Entry 2UXC (X-ray diffraction, 2.90 A resolution); this record covers chains A and I of the 23 polymer chains in the assembly.

[Chain A]
Molecule: 16S ribosomal RNA
Organism: Thermus thermophilus
Sequence (1522 nucleotides; each row starts with the number of its first residue; note: 42 numbers in that range are skipped by the numbering (no residue carries them; nothing is unmodelled there); a row labelled like 190A-190L holds insertion residues (190A, then the next letters in order); numbering starts at 0):
     0 UUUGUUGGAG AGUUUGAUCC UGGCUCAGGG UGAACGCUGG CGGCGUGCCU AAGACAUGCA
    60 AGUCGUGCGG G
    73 CCGCGGGGUU UU
    88 ACUCCG
    95 UGGUC
   101 AGCGGCGGAC GGGUGAGUAA CGCGUGGGU
  129A G
   130 ACCUACCCGG AAGAGGGGGA CAACCCGGGG AAACUCGGGC UAAUCCCCCA UGUGGACCCG
   190 C
190A-190L CCCUUGGGGUGU
   191 GUCCAAAGGG CUUU
   216 GCCCGCUUCC GGAUGGGCCC GCGUCCCAUC AGCUAGUUGG UGGGGUAAUG GCCCACCAAG
   276 GCGACGACGG GUAGCCGGUC UGAGAGGAUG GCCGGCCACA GGGGCACUGA GACACGGGCC
   336 CCACUCCUAC GGGAGGCAGC AGUUAGGAAU CUUCCGCAAU GGGCGCAAGC CUGACGGAGC
   396 GACGCCGCUU GGAGGAAGAA GCCCUUCGGG GUGUAAACUC CUGAA
   442 CCCGGGACGA AACCCCCGAC GA
   474 GGGGACUGAC GGUACCGGG
   494 GUAAUAGCGC CGGCCAACUC CGUGCCAGCA GCCGCGGUAA UACGGAGGGC GCGAGCGUUA
   554 CCCGGAUUCA CUGGGCGUAA AGGGCGUGUA GGCGGCCUGG GGCGUCCCAU GUGAAAGACC
   614 ACGGCUCAAC CGUGGGGGAG CGUGGGAUAC GCUCAGGCUA GACGGUGGGA GAGGGUGGUG
   674 GAAUUCCCGG AGUAGCGGUG AAAUGCGCAG AUACCGGGAG GAACGCCGAU GGCGAAGGCA
   734 GCCACCUGGU CCACCCGUGA CGCUGAGGCG CGAAAGCGUG GGGAGCAAAC CGGAUUAGAU
   794 ACCCGGGUAG UCCACGCCCU AAACGAUGCG CGCUAGGUCU CUGGGUCU
   848 CCUGGGGGCC GAAGCUAACG CGUUAAGCGC GCCGCCUGGG GAGUACGGCC GCAAGGCUGA
   908 AACUCAAAGG AAUUGACGGG GGCCCGCACA AGCGGUGGAG CAUGUGGUUU AAUUCGAAGC
   968 AACGCGAAGA ACCUUACCAG GCCUUGACAU GCUAGG
 1003A G
  1004 AACCCGGGUG AAAGCCUGGG GUGCCCC
1030A-1030D GCGA
  1031 GGGGAGCCCU AGCACAGGUG CUGCAUGGCC GUCGUCAGCU CGUGCCGUGA GGUGUUGGGU
  1091 UAAGUCCCGC AACGAGCGCA ACCCCCGCCG UUAGUUGCCA GCGGUUCGGC CGGGCACUCU
  1151 AACGGGACUG CCCGCGAAA
  1171 GCGGGAGGAA GGAGGGGACG ACGUCUGGUC AGCAUGGCCC UUACGGCCUG GGCGACACAC
  1231 GUGCUACAAU GCCCACUACA AAGCGAUGCC ACCCGGCAAC GGGGAGCUAA UCGCAAAAAG
  1291 GUGGGCCCAG UUCGGAUUGG GGUCUGCAAC CCGACCCCAU GAAGCCGGAA UCGCUAGUAA
  1351 UCGCGGAUCA G
 1361A C
  1362 CAUGCCGCGG UGAAUACGUU CCCGGGCCUU GUACACACCG CCCGUCACGC CAUGGGAGCG
  1422 GGCUCUACCC GAAGUCGCCG GG
  1446 AGCCUACGGG
  1459 CAGGCGCCGA GGGUAGGGCC CGUGACUGGG GCGAAGUCGU AACAAGGUAG CUGUACCGGA
  1519 AGGUGCGGCU GGAUCACCUC CUUUCU
Unresolved in the structure: 0-4, 1535-1538
Metal / ion sites: Mg2+ site 1: U12, C526, A914; Mg2+ site 2: G15, U920; Mg2+ site 3: G21, G22; Mg2+ site 4 near G21 (its only coordinating residue here); Mg2+ site 5: C48, G115; Mg2+ site 6 near A51 (its only coordinating residue here); Mg2+ site 7 near A53 (its only coordinating residue here); Mg2+ site 8: C58, U387; Mg2+ site 9: G61, U62, G105; Mg2+ site 10: G69, G70, U98; Mg2+ site 11: G107, G326; Mg2+ site 12: A109, G331; 107 more Mg2+ sites not listed; 21 more K+ sites not listed
Ligand contacts: paromomycin (PAR): G1405, U1406, C1407, A1408, C1409, G1489, C1490, G1491, A1492, A1493, G1494, U1495, C1496

[Chain I]
Molecule: Ribosomal protein S9
Organism: Thermus thermophilus
UniProtKB: P80374 (RS9_THET8); residue numbers follow UniProt; this construct covers 1-128
Sequence (128 residues; each row starts with the number of its first residue):
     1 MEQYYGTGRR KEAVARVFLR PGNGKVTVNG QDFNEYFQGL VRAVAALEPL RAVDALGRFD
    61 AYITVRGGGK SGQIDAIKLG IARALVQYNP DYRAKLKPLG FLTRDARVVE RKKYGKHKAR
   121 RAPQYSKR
Unresolved in the structure: 1
Sequence notes: conflict Arg58 (His in P80374)

[How chain A and chain I interact]
Contacting residue pairs (121; chain A residue first):
  G942(A) - Gln124(I)  hydrogen bond to the base
  U943(A) - Gln124(I)  hydrogen bond to the sugar
  G966(A) - Arg128(I)  base contact
  C967(A) - Arg128(I)  hydrogen bond to the phosphate
  A968(A) - Arg128(I)  salt bridge to the phosphate
  C970(A) - Ser126(I)  base contact
  C1116(A) - Val108(I)  sugar contact
  G1117(A) - Arg104(I)  hydrogen bond to the phosphate
  G1117(A) - Ala106(I)  sugar contact
  C1118(A) - Arg9(I)  salt bridge to the phosphate
  C1118(A) - Arg83(I)  hydrogen bond to the phosphate
  C1118(A) - Arg104(I)  salt bridge to the phosphate
  C1119(A) - Arg9(I)  salt bridge to the phosphate
  C1119(A) - Arg83(I)  salt bridge to the phosphate
  G1127(A) - Arg16(I)  hydrogen bond to the sugar
  C1128(A) - Arg16(I)  sugar contact
  C1128(A) - Arg66(I)  salt bridge to the phosphate
  C1129(A) - Tyr62(I)  hydrogen bond to the phosphate
  A1130(A) - Gln3(I)  hydrogen bond to the sugar
  A1130(A) - Arg20(I)  salt bridge to the phosphate
  A1130(A) - Tyr62(I)  sugar contact
  G1131(A) - Glu2(I)  phosphate contact
  G1131(A) - Gln3(I)  phosphate contact
  G1131(A) - Arg20(I)  salt bridge to the phosphate
  C1147(A) - Tyr5(I)  hydrogen bond to the sugar
  C1147(A) - Thr7(I)  phosphate contact
  C1147(A) - Arg16(I)  hydrogen bond to the base
  U1148(A) - Tyr5(I)  sugar contact
  U1148(A) - Thr7(I)  hydrogen bond to the phosphate
  U1148(A) - Arg9(I)  phosphate contact
  U1148(A) - Val14(I)  phosphate contact
  U1148(A) - Arg16(I)  sugar contact
  C1149(A) - Arg9(I)  salt bridge to the phosphate
  C1149(A) - Val14(I)  phosphate contact
  G1178(A) - Arg93(I)  salt bridge to the phosphate
  G1178(A) - Lys97(I)  base contact
  A1179(A) - Leu102(I)  sugar contact
  A1179(A) - Thr103(I)  hydrogen bond to the phosphate
  A1179(A) - Arg104(I)  hydrogen bond to the sugar
  A1180(A) - Lys97(I)  salt bridge to the phosphate
  A1180(A) - Thr103(I)  hydrogen bond to the phosphate
  G1186(A) - Glu110(I)  sugar contact
  G1186(A) - Lys113(I)  hydrogen bond to the phosphate
  G1187(A) - Arg111(I)  hydrogen bond to the sugar
  G1187(A) - Lys113(I)  salt bridge to the phosphate
  A1188(A) - Tyr114(I)  phosphate contact
  C1230(A) - Lys127(I)  hydrogen bond to the phosphate
  G1231(A) - Ser126(I)  phosphate contact
  G1231(A) - Lys127(I)  salt bridge to the phosphate
  U1232(A) - Gln124(I)  hydrogen bond to the phosphate
  U1232(A) - Tyr125(I)  phosphate contact
  U1232(A) - Ser126(I)  hydrogen bond to the phosphate
  G1233(A) - His117(I)  salt bridge to the phosphate
  G1233(A) - Pro123(I)  phosphate contact
  G1233(A) - Gln124(I)  hydrogen bond to the phosphate
  A1248(A) - Tyr36(I)  sugar contact
  A1248(A) - Lys70(I)  hydrogen bond to the sugar
  C1249(A) - Tyr36(I)  hydrogen bond to the sugar
  C1249(A) - Gly68(I)  sugar contact
  C1249(A) - Gly69(I)  sugar contact
  C1249(A) - Lys70(I)  hydrogen bond to the sugar
  C1249(A) - Gln73(I)  hydrogen bond to the sugar
  A1250(A) - Glu12(I)  sugar contact
  A1250(A) - Arg66(I)  phosphate contact
  A1250(A) - Gly67(I)  hydrogen bond to the phosphate
  A1250(A) - Gly68(I)  hydrogen bond to the phosphate
  A1251(A) - Glu12(I)  sugar contact
  A1251(A) - Gly67(I)  phosphate contact
  G1290(A) - Leu40(I)  sugar contact
  G1291(A) - Gln38(I)  hydrogen bond to the sugar
  G1291(A) - Gly39(I)  sugar contact
  G1291(A) - Leu40(I)  sugar contact
  U1292(A) - Gln38(I)  sugar contact
  C1342(A) - Gln124(I)  sugar contact
  C1342(A) - Tyr125(I)  phosphate contact
  G1343(A) - Arg121(I)  hydrogen bond to the sugar
  G1343(A) - Ala122(I)  hydrogen bond to the sugar
  G1343(A) - Tyr125(I)  hydrogen bond to the phosphate
  C1344(A) - Arg120(I)  sugar contact
  C1344(A) - Ala122(I)  phosphate contact
  U1345(A) - Arg120(I)  salt bridge to the phosphate
  A1346(A) - Arg120(I)  salt bridge to the phosphate
  G1347(A) - Arg10(I)  hydrogen bond to the base
  G1347(A) - Arg107(I)  hydrogen bond to the base
  G1347(A) - Val108(I)  sugar contact
  G1347(A) - Val109(I)  phosphate contact
  G1347(A) - Glu110(I)  hydrogen bond to the phosphate
  U1348(A) - Val109(I)  phosphate contact
  U1348(A) - Glu110(I)  hydrogen bond to the phosphate
  U1348(A) - Arg120(I)  sugar contact
  A1349(A) - Lys118(I)  salt bridge to the phosphate
  A1349(A) - Arg120(I)  phosphate contact
  A1349(A) - Arg121(I)  hydrogen bond to the phosphate
  A1350(A) - Lys118(I)  salt bridge to the phosphate
  A1350(A) - Arg121(I)  salt bridge to the phosphate
  U1351(A) - Lys118(I)  base contact
  C1366(A) - His117(I)  salt bridge to the phosphate
  C1367(A) - Lys112(I)  salt bridge to the phosphate
  C1367(A) - Tyr114(I)  phosphate contact
  C1367(A) - Gly115(I)  hydrogen bond to the phosphate
  C1367(A) - Lys116(I)  phosphate contact
  G1368(A) - Arg111(I)  salt bridge to the phosphate
  G1368(A) - Lys112(I)  salt bridge to the phosphate
  G1368(A) - Lys113(I)  phosphate contact
  G1368(A) - Tyr114(I)  hydrogen bond to the phosphate
  C1369(A) - Arg111(I)  phosphate contact
  C1369(A) - Lys112(I)  hydrogen bond to the phosphate
  G1370(A) - Glu12(I)  phosphate contact
  G1370(A) - Val109(I)  phosphate contact
  G1371(A) - Lys11(I)  phosphate contact
  G1371(A) - Gly68(I)  sugar contact
  G1371(A) - Gly69(I)  phosphate contact
  G1371(A) - Val109(I)  phosphate contact
  U1372(A) - Lys11(I)  salt bridge to the phosphate
  U1372(A) - Gly69(I)  phosphate contact
  U1372(A) - Lys70(I)  phosphate contact
  U1372(A) - Ser71(I)  hydrogen bond to the phosphate
  U1372(A) - Gly72(I)  hydrogen bond to the phosphate
  G1373(A) - Lys11(I)  hydrogen bond to the base
  G1373(A) - Arg42(I)  salt bridge to the phosphate
  G1373(A) - Ser71(I)  hydrogen bond to the phosphate
Interface residues without a listed pair, chain A (56 interface residues in all): G941, G1177, C1189
Interface residues without a listed pair, chain I (54 interface residues in all): Phe18

[Summary]
The interface between chain A and chain I involves 56 residues on one side and 54 on the other; the contacts
include 42 hydrogen bonds and 25 salt bridges. Among the polar pairs are G942(A)-Gln124(I), C1147(A)-Arg16(I)
and G1347(A)-Arg10(I). Bound to chain A: paromomycin.
Chain A is 16S ribosomal RNA and chain I is Ribosomal protein S9, both from Thermus thermophilus; the
structure, Crystal structure of an extended tRNA anticodon stem loop in complex with its cognate mRNA UCGU
..., was determined by X-ray diffraction, deposited together with 2UXD and 2UXB.
